Entry 5WXD (X-ray diffraction, 3.29 A resolution); this record covers chains A and E of the 3 polymer chains in the assembly.

Chain A:
Protein: HLA class I histocompatibility antigen, A-24 alpha chain
Organism: Homo sapiens
Reference sequence: P05534 (1A24_HUMAN); residues 1-274 here correspond to UniProt positions 25-298 (UniProt number = residue number + 24)
Chain sequence (274 residues; each row starts with the number of its first residue):
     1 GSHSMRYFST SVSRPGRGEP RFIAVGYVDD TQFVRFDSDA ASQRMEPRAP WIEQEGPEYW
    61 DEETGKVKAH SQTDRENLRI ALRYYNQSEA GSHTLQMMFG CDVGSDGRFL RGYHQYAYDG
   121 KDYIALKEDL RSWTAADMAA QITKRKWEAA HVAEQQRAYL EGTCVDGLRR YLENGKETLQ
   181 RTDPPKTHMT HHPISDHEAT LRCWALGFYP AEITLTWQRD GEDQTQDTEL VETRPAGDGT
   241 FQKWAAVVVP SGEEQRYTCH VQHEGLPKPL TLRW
Disulfides: Cys101-Cys164, Cys203-Cys259

Chain E:
Protein: H7-25
Chain sequence (11 residues; row label = number of the first residue in the row):
     1 LYKKLKREMT F
What the authors report for this chain:
  - conformationally variable residues (side-chain flip): Lys4, Met9

Interface between chain A and chain E:
Pairs across the interface (40):
  Tyr7(A) - Leu1(E)  hydrogen bond (side chain-backbone)
  Tyr7(A) - Tyr2(E)  hydrophobic
  Ser9(A) - Tyr2(E)  hydrogen bond
  Tyr59(A) - Leu1(E)  hydrophobic
  Glu63(A) - Leu1(E)
  Glu63(A) - Tyr2(E)  hydrogen bond (side chain-backbone)
  Lys66(A) - Tyr2(E)  hydrogen bond (side chain-backbone)
  Lys66(A) - Lys3(E)
  Lys66(A) - Lys4(E)
  Ala69(A) - Glu8(E)
  His70(A) - Tyr2(E)  hydrogen bond
  His70(A) - Lys3(E)
  Thr73(A) - Glu8(E)
  Thr73(A) - Met9(E)
  Thr73(A) - Thr10(E)
  Asn77(A) - Thr10(E)
  Asn77(A) - Phe11(E)  hydrogen bond (side chain-backbone)
  Ile80(A) - Thr10(E)
  Ile80(A) - Phe11(E)  hydrophobic
  Tyr84(A) - Phe11(E)  hydrogen bond (side chain-backbone)
  Met97(A) - Lys3(E)
  Phe99(A) - Tyr2(E)
  Phe99(A) - Lys3(E)
  His114(A) - Lys3(E)
  Tyr116(A) - Phe11(E)  hydrophobic
  Tyr123(A) - Phe11(E)  hydrophobic
  Thr143(A) - Phe11(E)  hydrogen bond (side chain-backbone)
  Lys146(A) - Met9(E)
  Lys146(A) - Thr10(E)  hydrogen bond (side chain-backbone)
  Lys146(A) - Phe11(E)
  Trp147(A) - Thr10(E)
  Trp147(A) - Phe11(E)  hydrophobic
  Gln155(A) - Leu5(E)
  Gln156(A) - Leu5(E)
  Tyr159(A) - Leu1(E)  hydrogen bond (side chain-backbone)
  Tyr159(A) - Tyr2(E)
  Tyr159(A) - Lys3(E)  hydrogen bond (side chain-backbone)
  Thr163(A) - Leu1(E)
  Gly167(A) - Leu1(E)
  Tyr171(A) - Leu1(E)  hydrogen bond (side chain-backbone)
Other interface residues (no listed pair), chain A (35 interface residues in all): Met5, Phe22, Ala24, Met45, Val67, Glu76, Leu95, Ala150, Val152, Arg170
Other interface residues (no listed pair), chain E (10 interface residues in all): Lys6

Summary:
35 residues of chain A and 10 residues of chain E are in contact; the contacts include 12 hydrogen bonds.
Among the polar pairs are Tyr7(A)-Leu1(E), Ser9(A)-Tyr2(E) and Glu63(A)-Tyr2(E). From the paper:
conformational variability at Lys4(E) and Met9(E).
Here chain A is HLA class I histocompatibility antigen, A-24 alpha chain (Homo sapiens) and chain E is H7-25.
Entry 5WXD (Crystal Structure of HLA-A*2402 in complex with avian influenza A(H7N9) virus-derived peptide
H7-25 (data set 1)) was determined by X-ray diffraction (same publication as 5WWU and 5WXC).
